PDB entry 6HX8 | X-ray diffraction, 2.40 A resolution | chains B and F of the 6 polymer chains in the assembly

Chain B:
Protein: Tubulin beta-2B chain
From: Bos taurus
UniProtKB: Q6B856 (TBB2B_BOVIN); the author numbering skips numbers that UniProt does not, so the offset changes along the chain: 1-42 = UniProt 1-42; 45-360 = UniProt 43-358; 369-455 = UniProt 359-445
Chain sequence (445 residues; numbered 1 to 455; 10 numbers in that range are skipped by the numbering (no residue carries them; nothing is unmodelled there); the number before each row is that of its first residue):
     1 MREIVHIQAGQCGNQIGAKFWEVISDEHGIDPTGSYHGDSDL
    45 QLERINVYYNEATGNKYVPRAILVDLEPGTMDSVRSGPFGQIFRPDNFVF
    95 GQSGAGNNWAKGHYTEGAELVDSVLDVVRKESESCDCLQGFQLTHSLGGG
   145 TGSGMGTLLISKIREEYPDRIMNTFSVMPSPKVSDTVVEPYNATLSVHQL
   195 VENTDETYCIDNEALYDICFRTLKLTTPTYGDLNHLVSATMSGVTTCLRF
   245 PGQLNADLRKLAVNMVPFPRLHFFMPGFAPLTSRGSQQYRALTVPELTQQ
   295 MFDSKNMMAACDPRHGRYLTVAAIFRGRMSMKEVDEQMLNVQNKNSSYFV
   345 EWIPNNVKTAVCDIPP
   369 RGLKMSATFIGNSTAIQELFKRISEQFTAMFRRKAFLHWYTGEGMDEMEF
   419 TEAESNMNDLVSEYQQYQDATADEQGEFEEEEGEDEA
Not modelled in the structure: 277-281, 438-455
Ion coordination: Mg2+: Gln11 (together with GDP)
Ligand contacts:
  - GDP (guanosine-5'-diphosphate): Gly10, Gln11, Cys12, Gln15, Ile16, Asn101, Ser140, Gly142, Gly143, Gly144, Thr145, Gly146, Val171, Pro173, Val177, Asp179, Glu183, Asn206, Leu209, Tyr224, Leu227, Asn228
  - GXN ([2-[(3-bromanyl-4,5-dimethoxy-phenyl)methyl]-7-methoxy-3,4-dihydro-1H-isoquinolin-6-yl] sulfamate): Val238, Cys241, Leu248, Ala250, Lys254, Leu255, Asn258, Met259, Thr314, Val315, Ala316, Ala317, Ile318, Asn349, Asn350, Val351, Lys352, Thr353, Ala354, Thr376, Ile378
Swiss-Prot annotation at these positions:
  - motif: Met1 to Ile4 (MREI motif)
  - binding site (GTP): Gln11, Glu71, Ser140, Gly144, Thr145, Gly146, Asn206, Asn228
  - binding site (Mg(2+)): Glu71
  - modified residue: Ser40 (Phosphoserine), Thr57 (Phosphothreonine), Lys60 (N6-acetyllysine), Ser174 (Phosphoserine), Thr287 (Phosphothreonine), Thr292 (Phosphothreonine), Arg320 (Omega-N-methylarginine), Glu448 (5-glutamyl polyglutamate)
  - cross-link (Glycyl lysine isopeptide (Lys-Gly)): Lys60 (interchain with G-Cter in ubiquitin), Lys326 (interchain with G-Cter in ubiquitin)
Reported in the primary citation:
  - binding site for GXN: Gly237, Val238, Cys241, Leu255, Asn258, Met259, Ala316, Ile318, Asn349, Lys352, Ala354, Thr376, Ile378

Chain F:
Protein: Tubulin-Tyrosine Ligase
From: Gallus gallus
UniProtKB: E1BQ43 (E1BQ43_CHICK); residues 1-378 here = UniProt positions 1-378
Chain sequence (384 residues; numbered 1 to 384; the number before each row is that of its first residue):
     1 MYTFVVRDENSSVYAEVSRLLLATGQWKRLRKDNPRFNLMLGERNRLPFG
    51 RLGHEPGLVQLVNYYRGADKLCRKASLVKLIKTSPELSESCTWFPESYVI
   101 YPTNLKTPVAPAQNGIRHLINNTRTDEREVFLAAYNRRREGREGNVWIAK
   151 SSAGAKGEGILISSEASELLDFIDEQGQVHVIQKYLEKPLLLEPGHRKFD
   201 IRSWVLVDHLYNIYLYREGVLRTSSEPYNSANFQDKTCHLTNHCIQKEYS
   251 KNYGRYEEGNEMFFEEFNQYLMDALNTTLENSILLQIKHIIRSCLMCIEP
   301 AISTKHLHYQSFQLFGFDFMVDEELKVWLIEVNGAPACAQKLYAELCQGI
   351 VDVAISSVFPLADTGQKTSQPTSIFIKLHHHHHH
Not modelled in the structure: 103-124, 142-143, 152-163, 169-179, 232-234, 248-252, 363-371, 381-384
Differences from the reference sequence: expression tag (379-384)
Ligand contacts: AMP-PCP (ACP; phosphomethylphosphonic acid adenylate ester): Lys74, Ile148, Lys150, Gln183, Lys184, Tyr185, Leu186, Lys198, Asp200, Arg202, Arg222, His239, Leu240, Thr241, Asn242, Asp318, Met320, Ile330, Glu331, Asn333

How chain B and chain F interact:
Contacting residue pairs (13; chain B residue first):
  Arg311(B) with Arg31(F)
  Leu333(B) with Arg36(F); Pro56(F); Gly57(F)
  Asn337(B) with Thr3(F); Arg36(F), hydrogen bond; Leu58(F)
  Lys338(B) with Met1(F); Lys28(F)
  Ser340(B) with Leu30(F); Asn34(F)
  Ser341(B) with Arg31(F)
  Glu345(B) with Arg31(F), salt bridge
Interface residues without a listed pair, chain B (9 interface residues in all): Gln336, Asn349
Interface residues without a listed pair, chain F (11 interface residues in all): Glu55

Overview:
9 residues of chain B and 11 residues of chain F are in contact; the contacts include 1 hydrogen bond and 1
salt bridge. Polar pairs include Glu345(B)-Arg31(F) and Asn337(B)-Arg36(F). Chain B binds GDP and compound
GXN. Chain F binds AMP-PCP. From the paper: a binding site for GXN at Gly237(B), Val238(B) and Cys241(B) among
others.
Chain B is Tubulin beta-2B chain (Bos taurus) and chain F is Tubulin-Tyrosine Ligase (Gallus gallus); the
structure, Tubulin-STX3451 complex, was determined by X-ray diffraction.
